Entry 8YVI (electron microscopy, 2.93 A resolution); this record covers chains F and K of the 15 polymer chains in the assembly.

# Chain F (and K)
Protein: Major carboxysome shell protein CsoS1A
From: Halothiobacillus neapolitanus
Notes: chain K of this document is another copy of the same molecule, construct and numbering; everything in this record applies to it too
Reference sequence: P45689 (CSOSA_HALNC); numbering as in UniProt (aligned over 1-98)
Sequence (98 residues; row label = number of the first residue in the row):
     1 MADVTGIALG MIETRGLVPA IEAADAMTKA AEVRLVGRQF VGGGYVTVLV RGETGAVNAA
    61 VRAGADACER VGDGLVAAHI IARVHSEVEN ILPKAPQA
Not modelled in the structure: 1-5, 98

# Interface between chain F and chain K
Residue-residue contacts - 52 pairs, chain F then chain K:
  Leu-9(F) with Ile-21(K), hydrophobic
  Met-11(F) with Val-18(K), hydrophobic; Ile-21(K), hydrophobic
  Glu-13(F) with Gly-16(K); Leu-17(K), hydrogen bond (side chain-backbone); Val-18(K); Pro-19(K)
  Arg-15(F) with Asp-73(K), salt bridge
  Gln-39(F) with Leu-17(K)
  Val-41(F) with Leu-17(K), hydrophobic; Phe-40(K); Val-46(K), hydrophobic
  Gly-42(F) with Gly-44(K), hydrogen bond (backbone-backbone)
  Gly-43(F) with Gly-43(K); Gly-44(K)
  Tyr-45(F) with Arg-15(K); Gly-16(K); Gly-44(K); Asp-73(K), hydrogen bond
  Thr-47(F) with Leu-17(K); Val-18(K)
  Leu-49(F) with Ile-21(K), hydrophobic
  Val-76(F) with Gly-72(K); Asp-73(K)
  Ala-77(F) with Val-18(K), hydrophobic; Gly-72(K)
  His-79(F) with Val-18(K); Glu-22(K), salt bridge; Val-71(K)
  Ile-81(F) with Ile-21(K); Glu-22(K); Asp-25(K)
  Arg-83(F) with Asp-25(K); Lys-29(K), hydrogen bond (backbone-side chain)
  Val-84(F) with Asp-25(K)
  His-85(F) with Asp-25(K); Thr-28(K)
  Glu-87(F) with Thr-28(K); Val-33(K); Arg-34(K); Leu-35(K)
  Val-88(F) with Ile-21(K), hydrophobic; Ala-24(K); Asp-25(K); Thr-28(K)
  Asn-90(F) with Pro-96(K); Gln-97(K)
  Ile-91(F) with Ala-24(K), hydrophobic; Leu-35(K), hydrophobic; Arg-38(K), hydrogen bond (backbone-side chain); Pro-96(K), hydrophobic
  Leu-92(F) with Ile-21(K), hydrophobic
Also at the interface, not in a pair above, chain F (24 interface residues in all): Ile-12
Also at the interface, not in a pair above, chain K (25 interface residues in all): Val-48

# Summary
The interface between chain F and chain K involves 24 residues on one side and 25 on the other, with 5
hydrogen bonds and 2 salt bridges. Polar contacts include Arg-15(F)/Asp-73(K), His-79(F)/Glu-22(K) and
Glu-13(F)/Leu-17(K).
Both chains are Major carboxysome shell protein CsoS1A (Halothiobacillus neapolitanus). Entry 8YVI (Cryo-EM
structure of carboxysomal midi-shell: icosahedral assembly from CsoS4A/4B/1A/1B/1C/1D and CsoS2 C-terminal
co-expression (T = 13)) was determined by electron microscopy together with 8YVE, 8YVF and 9F0H from the same
study.
